Entry 7CXN (electron microscopy, 3.84 A resolution); this record covers chains C and D of the 9 polymer chains in the assembly.

Chain C:
Name: Non-structural protein 7
From: Severe acute respiratory syndrome coronavirus 2
UniProt: P0DTD1 (R1AB_SARS2); residues 1-83 here correspond to UniProt positions 3860-3942 (UniProt number = residue number + 3859)
Sequence (83 residues; numbered 1 to 83; the number before each row is that of its first residue):
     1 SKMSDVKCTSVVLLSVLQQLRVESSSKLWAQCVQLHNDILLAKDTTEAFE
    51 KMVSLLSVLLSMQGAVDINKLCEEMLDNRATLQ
Disordered / not traced: 1, 74-83
UniProt features mapped onto this chain:
  - site: Gln-83 (Cleavage)

Chain D:
Name: Non-structural protein 8
From: Severe acute respiratory syndrome coronavirus 2
UniProt: P0DTD1 (R1AB_SARS2); residues 1-198 here correspond to UniProt positions 3943-4140 (UniProt number = residue number + 3942)
Sequence (198 residues; numbered 1 to 198; the number before each row is that of its first residue):
     1 AIASEFSSLPSYAAFATAQEAYEQAVANGDSEVVLKKLKKSLNVAKSEFD
    51 RDAAMQRKLEKMADQAMTQMYKQARSEDKRAKVTSAMQTMLFTMLRKLDN
   101 DALNNIINNARDGCVPLNIIPLTTAAKLMVVIPDYNTYKNTCDGTTFTYA
   151 SALWEIQQVVDADSKIVQLSEISMDNSPNLAWPLIVTALRANSAVKLQ
Disordered / not traced: 1-5, 192-198
UniProt features mapped onto this chain:
  - site: Gln-198 (Cleavage)

Chain C / chain D interface:
Residue-residue contacts (29):
  Asp-5(C) with Met-94(D)
  Val-6(C) with Leu-98(D), hydrophobic
  Thr-9(C) with Met-94(D); Leu-98(D)
  Val-12(C) with Met-87(D), hydrophobic
  Val-16(C) with Met-87(D), hydrophobic
  Gln-19(C) with Val-83(D); Thr-84(D)
  Gln-31(C) with Ile-119(D)
  Phe-49(C) with Leu-98(D), hydrophobic; Asn-100(D)
  Val-53(C) with Leu-103(D), hydrophobic; Ile-106(D), hydrophobic
  Ser-54(C) with Ile-119(D); Ile-120(D); Leu-122(D)
  Ser-57(C) with Ile-120(D)
  Leu-60(C) with Ala-110(D), hydrophobic; Val-115(D)
  Ser-61(C) with Val-115(D); Pro-116(D)
  Asp-67(C) with Phe-92(D); Ile-107(D); Arg-111(D)
  Ile-68(C) with Arg-111(D)
  Lys-70(C) with Gln-88(D); Phe-92(D)
  Leu-71(C) with Arg-111(D)
  Glu-73(C) with Arg-96(D), salt bridge
Interface residues without a listed pair, chain C (26 interface residues in all): Cys-8, Leu-13, Ser-15, Leu-28, Glu-50, Leu-56, Val-58, Leu-59
Interface residues without a listed pair, chain D (22 interface residues in all): Met-90, Leu-91, Leu-95

In short:
The interface between chain C and chain D involves 26 residues on one side and 22 on the other; the contacts
include 1 salt bridge. The salt-bridged pair is Glu-73(C)/Arg-96(D).
Here chain C is Non-structural protein 7 and chain D is Non-structural protein 8, both from Severe acute
respiratory syndrome coronavirus 2. Entry 7CXN (Architecture of a SARS-CoV-2 mini replication and
transcription complex) was determined by electron microscopy.
